5WR2 - chain A; structure by X-ray diffraction, 2.00 A resolution.

Chain A:
Protein: Thermolysin
From: Geobacillus stearothermophilus
Notes: EC 3.4.24.27
UniProt: P43133 (THER_GEOSE); residues 1-316 here correspond to UniProt positions 236-551 (UniProt number = residue number + 235)
Chain sequence (316 residues; numbered 1 to 316; the number before each row is that of its first residue):
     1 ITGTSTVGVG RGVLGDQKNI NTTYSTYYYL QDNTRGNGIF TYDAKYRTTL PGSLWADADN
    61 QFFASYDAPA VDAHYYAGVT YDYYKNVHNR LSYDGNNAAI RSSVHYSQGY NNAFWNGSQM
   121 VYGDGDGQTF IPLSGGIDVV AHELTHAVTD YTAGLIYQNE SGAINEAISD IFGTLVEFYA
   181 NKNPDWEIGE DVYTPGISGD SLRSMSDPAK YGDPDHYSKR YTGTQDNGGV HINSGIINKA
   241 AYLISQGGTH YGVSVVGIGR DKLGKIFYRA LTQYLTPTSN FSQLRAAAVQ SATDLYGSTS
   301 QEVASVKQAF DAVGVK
Ion coordination: Ca2+ site 1: D57, D59, Q61; Ca2+ site 2: D138, E177, D185, E187, E190; Zn2+: H142, H146, E166 (together with NX6); Ca2+ site 3: E177, N183, D185, E190; Ca2+ site 4: Y193, T194, I197, D200
Small-molecule neighbours: NX6 (N-[(benzyloxy)carbonyl]-L-aspartic acid): N112, A113, F114, F130, L133, V139, H142, E143, H146, Y157, E166, I188, G189, L202, R203, H231
UniProt features mapped onto this chain:
  - active site: E143, H231 (Proton donor)
  - binding site (Ca(2+)): D57, D59, Q61, D138, E177, N183, D185, E187, E190, T194, I197, D200
  - binding site (Zn(2+)): H142, H146, E166
From the paper describing this entry:
  - binding site for NX6: N112, Y157

Overview:
Chain A binds compound NX6. D57, D59 and Q61 form the Ca2+ site 1. The Ca2+ site 2 is built by D138, E177,
D185, E187 and E190. UniProt lists active-site residues E143 and H231, 12 Ca2+-binding residues and 3
Zn2+-binding residues. From the paper: a binding site for NX6 at N112 and Y157.
Chain A is Thermolysin (Geobacillus stearothermophilus); the structure, Thermolysin, SFX liganded form with
oil-based carrier, was determined by X-ray diffraction (same publication as 5WR3, 5WR4, 5WR5 and 5WR6).
